PDB entry 4FQ3 | X-ray diffraction, 3.00 A resolution | chains A and B

# Chain A
Protein: Transportin-1
Organism: Homo sapiens
UniProtKB: Q92973 (TNPO1_HUMAN); residues 1-890 here correspond to UniProt positions 9-898 (UniProt number = residue number + 8)
Sequence (890 residues; each row starts with the number of its first residue):
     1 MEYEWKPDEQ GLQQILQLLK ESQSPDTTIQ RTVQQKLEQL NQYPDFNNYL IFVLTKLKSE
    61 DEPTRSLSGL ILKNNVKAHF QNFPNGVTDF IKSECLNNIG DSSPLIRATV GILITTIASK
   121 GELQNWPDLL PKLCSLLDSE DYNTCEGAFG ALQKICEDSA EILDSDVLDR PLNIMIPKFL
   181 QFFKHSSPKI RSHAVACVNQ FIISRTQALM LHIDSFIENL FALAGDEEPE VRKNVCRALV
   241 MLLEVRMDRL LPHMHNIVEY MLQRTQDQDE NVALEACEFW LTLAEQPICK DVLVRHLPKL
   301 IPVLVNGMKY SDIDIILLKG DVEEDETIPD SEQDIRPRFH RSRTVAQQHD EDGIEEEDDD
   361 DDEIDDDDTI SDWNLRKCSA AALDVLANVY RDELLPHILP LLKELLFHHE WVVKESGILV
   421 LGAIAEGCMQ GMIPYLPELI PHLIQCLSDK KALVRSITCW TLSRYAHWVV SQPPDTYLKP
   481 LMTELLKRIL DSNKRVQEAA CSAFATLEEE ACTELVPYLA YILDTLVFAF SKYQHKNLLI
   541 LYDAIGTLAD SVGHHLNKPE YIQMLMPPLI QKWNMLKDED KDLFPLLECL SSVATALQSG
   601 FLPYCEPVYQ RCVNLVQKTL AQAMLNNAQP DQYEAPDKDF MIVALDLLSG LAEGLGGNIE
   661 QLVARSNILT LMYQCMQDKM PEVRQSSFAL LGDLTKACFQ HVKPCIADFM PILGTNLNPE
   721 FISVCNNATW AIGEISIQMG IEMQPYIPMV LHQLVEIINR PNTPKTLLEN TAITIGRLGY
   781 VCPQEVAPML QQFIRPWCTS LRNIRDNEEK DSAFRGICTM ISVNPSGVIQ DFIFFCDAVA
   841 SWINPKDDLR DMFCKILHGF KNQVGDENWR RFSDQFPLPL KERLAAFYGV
Not modelled in the structure: 1-5, 320-370

# Chain B
Protein: Fusion (Involved in t(12;16) in malignant liposarcoma)
Organism: Homo sapiens
UniProtKB: Q8TBR3 (Q8TBR3_HUMAN); numbering as in UniProt (aligned over 493-526)
Sequence (37 residues; each row starts with the number of its first residue):
   490 GPLGSRGGRG GGDRGGFGPG KMDSRGEHRQ DRRERPY
Not modelled in the structure: 490-507
Construct notes: expression tag (490-492); conflict S494 (Phe in Q8TBR3)

# Chain A / chain B interface
Pairs across the interface (54):
  W373(A) - Y526(B)
  K377(A) - P525(B)
  K377(A) - Y526(B)
  A380(A) - Y526(B)  hydrophobic
  A381(A) - Y526(B)
  D384(A) - Y526(B)  hydrogen bond
  L419(A) - P525(B)  hydrophobic
  A423(A) - Y526(B)
  I457(A) - P525(B)  hydrophobic
  W460(A) - P525(B)  hydrophobic
  W460(A) - Y526(B)  hydrophobic
  R464(A) - Y526(B)
  E498(A) - E523(B)
  A499(A) - E523(B)
  S502(A) - R522(B)
  S502(A) - E523(B)  hydrogen bond (side chain-backbone)
  A505(A) - R522(B)
  T506(A) - R522(B)  hydrogen bond
  E509(A) - Q519(B)  hydrogen bond
  E509(A) - R522(B)  salt bridge
  I540(A) - R521(B)
  D543(A) - R518(B)
  D543(A) - R521(B)  salt bridge
  G546(A) - R518(B)
  T547(A) - R518(B)
  T547(A) - R522(B)
  D550(A) - R518(B)  salt bridge
  P585(A) - R521(B)
  E588(A) - R514(B)
  E588(A) - H517(B)  salt bridge
  E588(A) - R518(B)  hydrogen bond (backbone-side chain)
  E588(A) - R521(B)  salt bridge
  S591(A) - R514(B)  hydrogen bond
  S592(A) - R514(B)  hydrogen bond
  S592(A) - R518(B)  hydrogen bond
  D646(A) - R514(B)  salt bridge
  S649(A) - K510(B)
  E653(A) - K510(B)  salt bridge
  Q685(A) - M511(B)
  Q685(A) - S513(B)
  A689(A) - K510(B)
  D693(A) - K510(B)  salt bridge
  I722(A) - M511(B)  hydrophobic
  S723(A) - M511(B)
  N726(A) - G509(B)  hydrogen bond (side chain-backbone)
  N726(A) - K510(B)
  N726(A) - M511(B)
  N727(A) - K510(B)
  N727(A) - M511(B)  hydrogen bond (side chain-backbone)
  W730(A) - P508(B)
  W730(A) - K510(B)
  T766(A) - M511(B)
  N770(A) - P508(B)
  N770(A) - G509(B)  hydrogen bond (side chain-backbone)
Other interface residues (no listed pair), chain A (44 interface residues in all): F584, C589, L767, E769, I773, I804
Other interface residues (no listed pair), chain B (16 interface residues in all): D512, R524

# In short
44 residues of chain A and 16 residues of chain B are in contact, with 11 hydrogen bonds and 8 salt bridges.
Among the polar pairs are E509(A)-R522(B), D543(A)-R521(B) and D550(A)-R518(B).
Here chain A is Transportin-1 and chain B is Fusion (Involved in t(12;16) in malignant liposarcoma), both from
Homo sapiens. Entry 4FQ3 (Crystal structure of transportin/FUS-NLS) was determined by X-ray diffraction.
